PDB entry 8IHN | electron microscopy, 3.37 A resolution | chains M and N of the 7 polymer chains in the assembly

== Chain M ==
Protein: RCO1 isoform 1
From: Saccharomyces cerevisiae
Reference sequence: A0A8H4BXB0 (A0A8H4BXB0_YEASX); numbering as in UniProt (aligned over 1-684)
Chain sequence (684 residues; each row starts with the number of its first residue):
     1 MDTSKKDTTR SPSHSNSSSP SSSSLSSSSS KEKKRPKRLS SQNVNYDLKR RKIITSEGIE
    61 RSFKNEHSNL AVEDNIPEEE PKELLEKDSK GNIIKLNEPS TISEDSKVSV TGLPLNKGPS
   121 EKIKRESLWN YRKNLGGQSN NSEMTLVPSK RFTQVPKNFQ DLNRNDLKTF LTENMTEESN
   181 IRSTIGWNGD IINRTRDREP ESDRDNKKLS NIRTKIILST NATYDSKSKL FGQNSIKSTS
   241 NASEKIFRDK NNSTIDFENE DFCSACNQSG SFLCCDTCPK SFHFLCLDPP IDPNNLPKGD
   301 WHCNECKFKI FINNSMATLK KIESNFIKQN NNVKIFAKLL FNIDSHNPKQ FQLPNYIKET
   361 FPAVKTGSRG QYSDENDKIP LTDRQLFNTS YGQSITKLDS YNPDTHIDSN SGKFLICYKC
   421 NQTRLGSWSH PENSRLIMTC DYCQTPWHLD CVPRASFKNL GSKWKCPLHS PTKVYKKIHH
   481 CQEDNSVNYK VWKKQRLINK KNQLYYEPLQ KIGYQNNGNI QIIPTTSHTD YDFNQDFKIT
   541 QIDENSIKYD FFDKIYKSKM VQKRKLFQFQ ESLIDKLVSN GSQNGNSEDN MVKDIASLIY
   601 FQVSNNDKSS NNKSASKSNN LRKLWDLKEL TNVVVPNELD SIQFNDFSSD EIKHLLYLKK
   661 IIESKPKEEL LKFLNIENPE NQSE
Not modelled in the structure: 1-84, 125-257, 481-486, 526-533, 578-580, 592-684
Reported in the primary citation:
  - mutagenesis - R61E, D261A: increased binding to K36-methylated nucleosomes
  - mutagenesis - R61E/K64E, K64E: decreased binding to nucleosomes

== Chain N ==
Protein: Chromatin modification-related protein EAF3
From: Saccharomyces cerevisiae
Reference sequence: A0A8H4F719 (A0A8H4F719_YEASX); numbering as in UniProt (aligned over 1-401)
Chain sequence (401 residues; each row starts with the number of its first residue):
     1 MVDLEQEFAL GGRCLAFHGP LMYEAKILKI WDPSSKMYTS IPNDKPGGSS QATKEIKPQK
    61 LGEDESIPEE IINGKCFFIH YQGWKSSWDE WVGYDRIRAY NEENIAMKKR LANEAKEAKK
   121 SLLEQQKKKK LSTSLGGPSN GGKRKGDSRS NASISKSTSQ SFLTSSVSGR KSGRSSANSL
   181 HPGSSLRSSS DQNGNDDRRR SSSLSPNMLH HIAGYPTPKI SLQIPIKLKS VLVDDWEYVT
   241 KDKKICRLPA DVTVEMVLNK YEHEVSQELE SPGSQSQLSE YCAGLKLYFD KCLGNMLLYR
   301 LERLQYDELL KKSSKDQKPL VPIRIYGAIH LLRLISVLPE LISSTTMDLQ SCQLLIKQTE
   361 DFLVWLLMHV DEYFNDKDPN RSDDALYVNT SSQYEGVALG M
Not modelled in the structure: 1-217, 401

== How chain M and chain N interact ==
Pairs across the interface (77):
  Cys-266(M) / Arg-300(N)
  Gln-268(M) / Arg-300(N)  hydrogen bond
  Ser-269(M) / Arg-300(N)
  Leu-285(M) / Arg-303(N)
  Leu-285(M) / Leu-304(N)  hydrophobic
  Cys-286(M) / Arg-303(N)  hydrogen bond (backbone-side chain)
  Asp-288(M) / Gly-294(N)
  Asp-288(M) / Tyr-306(N)
  Pro-289(M) / Leu-310(N)  hydrophobic
  Pro-290(M) / Asp-307(N)
  Pro-290(M) / Leu-310(N)
  Asn-332(M) / Glu-280(N)
  Ile-335(M) / Leu-355(N)  hydrophobic
  Phe-336(M) / Gly-284(N)
  Phe-336(M) / Leu-285(N)
  Phe-336(M) / Tyr-288(N)  hydrophobic
  Phe-336(M) / Leu-355(N)  hydrophobic
  Lys-338(M) / Thr-346(N)  hydrogen bond (side chain-backbone)
  Lys-338(M) / Met-347(N)
  Leu-339(M) / Tyr-288(N)
  Leu-339(M) / Leu-341(N)
  Leu-340(M) / Tyr-288(N)  hydrophobic
  Asn-342(M) / Thr-345(N)
  Ile-343(M) / Tyr-288(N)
  Ile-343(M) / Lys-291(N)
  Ile-343(M) / Asn-295(N)
  His-346(M) / Ser-344(N)
  Pro-348(M) / Asn-295(N)
  Lys-349(M) / Asn-295(N)  hydrogen bond (backbone-backbone)
  Lys-349(M) / Met-296(N)
  Lys-349(M) / Arg-303(N)
  Gln-350(M) / Leu-298(N)
  Phe-351(M) / Met-296(N)
  Phe-351(M) / Leu-298(N)  hydrogen bond (backbone-backbone)
  Phe-351(M) / Tyr-299(N)
  Phe-351(M) / Arg-333(N)
  Phe-351(M) / Ser-336(N)
  Phe-351(M) / Val-337(N)  hydrophobic
  Leu-353(M) / Tyr-299(N)
  Pro-354(M) / Ser-336(N)
  Pro-354(M) / Glu-340(N)
  Tyr-356(M) / Leu-222(N)
  Tyr-356(M) / Ile-224(N)
  Tyr-356(M) / Ser-336(N)  hydrogen bond (side chain-backbone)
  Ile-357(M) / Ile-224(N)  hydrophobic
  Ile-357(M) / Lys-229(N)
  Ile-357(M) / Leu-232(N)  hydrophobic
  Ile-357(M) / Ser-336(N)
  Thr-360(M) / Lys-229(N)  hydrogen bond
  Phe-361(M) / Lys-229(N)
  Phe-361(M) / Ser-230(N)
  Phe-361(M) / Val-233(N)  hydrophobic
  Thr-366(M) / Trp-236(N)
  Arg-369(M) / Leu-399(N)
  Gly-370(M) / Trp-236(N)  hydrogen bond (backbone-side chain)
  Gln-371(M) / Trp-236(N)
  Gln-371(M) / Thr-240(N)
  Tyr-372(M) / Trp-236(N)
  Tyr-372(M) / Glu-237(N)
  Tyr-372(M) / Thr-240(N)  hydrogen bond (backbone-side chain)
  Tyr-372(M) / Lys-241(N)
  Asp-374(M) / Lys-241(N)
  Asp-377(M) / Lys-241(N)  salt bridge
  Tyr-475(M) / Asp-378(N)
  Val-487(M) / Lys-377(N)
  Tyr-489(M) / Lys-377(N)
  Tyr-489(M) / Asp-378(N)  hydrogen bond (side chain-backbone)
  Tyr-489(M) / Arg-381(N)
  Tyr-489(M) / Ser-382(N)  hydrogen bond
  Val-491(M) / Asp-376(N)
  Lys-493(M) / Asp-234(N)  salt bridge
  Lys-493(M) / Tyr-238(N)  hydrogen bond
  Lys-493(M) / Asp-376(N)
  Asn-534(M) / Ile-226(N)
  Phe-537(M) / Ile-226(N)  hydrophobic
  Phe-537(M) / Lys-227(N)
  Phe-537(M) / Ser-230(N)
Other interface residues (no listed pair), chain M (48 interface residues in all): Leu-287, Val-333, Asn-347, Gln-352, Val-364, Lys-365, Gln-535
Other interface residues (no listed pair), chain N (55 interface residues in all): Pro-225, Tyr-281, Leu-287, Leu-297, Ile-335, Pro-339, Ile-342, Leu-354, Val-397

== In short ==
48 residues of chain M and 55 residues of chain N are in contact; the contacts include 12 hydrogen bonds and 2
salt bridges. Polar pairs include Asp-377(M)/Lys-241(N), Lys-493(M)/Asp-234(N) and Gln-268(M)/Arg-300(N). From
the paper: R61E and D261A of chain M increase binding to K36-methylated nucleosomes; R61E/K64E and K64E of
chain M reduce binding to nucleosomes.
Chain M is RCO1 isoform 1 and chain N is Chromatin modification-related protein EAF3, both from Saccharomyces
cerevisiae; the structure, Cryo-EM structure of the Rpd3S core complex, was determined by electron microscopy
together with 8IHM and 8IHT from the same study.
